Entry 4R4F (X-ray diffraction, 3.51 A resolution); this record covers chains A and R of the 4 polymer chains in the assembly.

== Chain A ==
Name: HIV-1 Env gp120
Source organism: Human immunodeficiency virus 1
Sequence (376 residues; each row starts with the number of its first residue; note: 97 numbers in that range are skipped by the numbering (no residue carries them; nothing is unmodelled there)):
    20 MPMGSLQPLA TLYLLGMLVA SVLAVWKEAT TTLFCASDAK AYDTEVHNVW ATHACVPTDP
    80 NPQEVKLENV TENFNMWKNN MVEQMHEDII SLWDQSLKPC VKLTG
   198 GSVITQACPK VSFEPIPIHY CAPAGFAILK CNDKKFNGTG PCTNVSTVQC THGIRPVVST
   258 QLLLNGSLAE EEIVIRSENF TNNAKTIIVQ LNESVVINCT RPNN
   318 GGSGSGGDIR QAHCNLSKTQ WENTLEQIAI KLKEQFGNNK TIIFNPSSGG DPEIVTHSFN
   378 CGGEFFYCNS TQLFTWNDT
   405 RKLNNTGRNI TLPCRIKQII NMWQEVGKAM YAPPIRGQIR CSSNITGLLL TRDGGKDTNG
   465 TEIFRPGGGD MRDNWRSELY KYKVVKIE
Disordered / not traced: 20-44, 318-324, 405-408
Cystine bridges: Cys54-Cys74, Cys119-Cys205, Cys218-Cys247, Cys228-Cys239, Cys296-Cys331, Cys378-Cys445, Cys385-Cys418
Covalently attached groups: N-acetylglucosamine (NAG) linked to Asn234, Asn262, Asn276, Asn289, Asn295, Asn386, Asn448

== Chain R ==
Name: M48U1 peptide
Sequence (28 residues; numbered 1 to 28; the number before each row is that of its first residue):
     1 XNLHFCQLRC KSLGLLGRCA PTYCACVX
Cystine bridges: MPT_1-Cys19, Cys6-Cys24, Cys10-Cys26
Covalently attached groups: covalent link MPT_1-Cys19
Modified residues: MPT (beta-mercaptopropionic acid) at position 1, NH2 (amino group) at position 28; Pro21 (D-proline; DPR); Tyr23 (o-(cyclohexylmethyl)-l-tyrosine; U2X)

== Chain A / chain R interface ==
Contacting residue pairs - 35 pairs, chain A then chain R:
  Val255(A) with Tyr23(R)
  Ser365(A) with Leu13(R); Leu15(R); Cys26(R); Val27(R); NH2_28(R), hydrogen bond (side chain-backbone)
  Gly366(A) with Ala25(R); Cys26(R), hydrogen bond (backbone-backbone)
  Gly367(A) with Arg9(R); Cys24(R); Cys26(R), hydrogen bond (backbone-side chain)
  Asp368(A) with Arg9(R), salt bridge; Tyr23(R); Cys24(R), hydrogen bond (backbone-backbone)
  Glu370(A) with Tyr23(R)
  Ile371(A) with Ala20(R), hydrophobic; Tyr23(R)
  Phe376(A) with Tyr23(R)
  Phe382(A) with Tyr23(R)
  Tyr384(A) with Tyr23(R)
  Asn425(A) with Tyr23(R)
  Met426(A) with Thr22(R), hydrogen bond (backbone-side chain); Tyr23(R)
  Trp427(A) with Thr22(R), hydrogen bond (backbone-side chain); Tyr23(R)
  Glu429(A) with Thr22(R)
  Val430(A) with MPT_1(R); Asn2(R); Thr22(R)
  Gly472(A) with Ala20(R)
  Gly473(A) with Ala20(R); Tyr23(R)
  Asp474(A) with Ala20(R); Pro21(R)
  Met475(A) with Tyr23(R)
Other interface residues (no listed pair), chain A (30 interface residues in all): Trp112, Ser256, Thr257, Asn280, Ala281, Ser375, Asn377, Gln428, Thr455, Asp457, Arg476
Other interface residues (no listed pair), chain R (15 interface residues in all): Arg18

== Overview ==
30 residues of chain A and 15 residues of chain R are in contact, with 6 hydrogen bonds and 1 salt bridge.
Among the polar pairs are Asp368(A)-Arg9(R), Ser365(A)-NH2_28(R) and Gly367(A)-Cys26(R).
Chain A is HIV-1 Env gp120 (Human immunodeficiency virus 1) and chain R is M48U1 peptide; the structure,
Crystal structure of non-neutralizing, A32-like antibody 2.2c in complex with HIV-1 YU2 gp120, was determined
by X-ray diffraction together with 4R4N and 4R4B from the same study.
